Entry 8ZJR (electron microscopy, 3.30 A resolution); this record covers chains E and I of the 11 polymer chains in the assembly.

== Chain E ==
Name: Histone H3.2
Source organism: Homo sapiens
UniProtKB: Q71DI3 (H32_HUMAN); numbering as in UniProt (aligned over 1-136)
Sequence (138 residues; row label = number of the first residue in the row; numbers below 1 keep their minus sign (Gly-1 is residue -1)):
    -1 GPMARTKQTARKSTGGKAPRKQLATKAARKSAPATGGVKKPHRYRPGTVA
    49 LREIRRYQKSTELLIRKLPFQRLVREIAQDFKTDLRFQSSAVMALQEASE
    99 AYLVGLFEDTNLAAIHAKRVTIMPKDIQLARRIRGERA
Disordered / not traced: -1 to 38
Differences from the reference sequence: expression tag (-1 to 0); conflict Ala111 (Cys in Q71DI3)
UniProt features mapped onto this chain:
  - modified residue: Arg3 (Asymmetric dimethylarginine), Thr4 (Phosphothreonine), Lys5 (Allysine), Gln6 (5-glutamyl dopamine), Thr7 (Phosphothreonine), Arg9 (Citrulline), Lys10 (N6,N6,N6-trimethyllysine), Ser11 (ADP-ribosylserine), Thr12 (Phosphothreonine), Lys15 (N6-(2-hydroxyisobutyryl)lysine), Arg18 (Asymmetric dimethylarginine), Lys19 (N6-(2-hydroxyisobutyryl)lysine), Lys24 (N6-(2-hydroxyisobutyryl)lysine), Arg27 (Citrulline), Lys28 (N6,N6,N6-trimethyllysine), Ser29 (ADP-ribosylserine), Lys37 (N6,N6,N6-trimethyllysine), Lys38 (N6-methyllysine), Tyr42 (Phosphotyrosine), Lys57 (N6,N6,N6-trimethyllysine) and 8 more in UniProt
  - lipidation: Lys19 (N6-decanoyllysine)

== Chain I ==
Molecule: 147-nt DNA strand
Source organism: synthetic construct
Sequence (147 nucleotides; each row starts with the number of its first residue):
     1 ATCCACACGTTACACGACGCTCTTCCGATCTTGGTTAGGGTGCAAGCATG
    51 ATCCCTTCGATGAATAGAGCCGACTGGGCATAGTAACGCGTGGGTTGGTG
   101 AGGTGGTTCACGGTCATGCCGCTTGGGTAAGCAGATCGGAAGAGGAT
Disordered / not traced: 1-6, 138-147

== How chain E and chain I interact ==
Residue-residue contacts - 14 pairs, chain E then chain I:
  Arg41(E) - DG69(I)  hydrogen bond to the base
  Arg41(E) - DC70(I)  phosphate contact
  Tyr42(E) - DG69(I)  phosphate contact
  Tyr42(E) - DC70(I)  hydrogen bond to the phosphate
  Pro44(E) - DG69(I)  phosphate contact
  Gly45(E) - DG69(I)  hydrogen bond to the phosphate
  Thr46(E) - DG69(I)  phosphate contact
  Val47(E) - DG69(I)  hydrogen bond to the phosphate
  Ala48(E) - DG69(I)  hydrogen bond to the phosphate
  Arg64(E) - DG78(I)  salt bridge to the phosphate
  Lys65(E) - DG78(I)  hydrogen bond to the phosphate
  Leu66(E) - DG77(I)  phosphate contact
  Arg70(E) - DG77(I)  salt bridge to the phosphate
  Arg84(E) - DC87(I)  hydrogen bond to the sugar
Also at the interface, not in a pair above, chain E (15 interface residues in all): His40, Arg43, Pro67
Also at the interface, not in a pair above, chain I (7 interface residues in all): DA68, DC79

== Summary ==
Chain E and chain I form an interface of 15 and 7 residues respectively, with 7 hydrogen bonds and 2 salt
bridges. Polar pairs include Arg41(E)-DG69(I), Arg84(E)-DC87(I) and Tyr42(E)-DC70(I).
Here chain E is Histone H3.2 (Homo sapiens) and chain I is a 147-nt DNA strand (synthetic construct). Entry
8ZJR (Structure of nucleosome-bound RFX5 complex) was determined by electron microscopy (same publication as
8ZJT).
